PDB entry 2PMW | X-ray diffraction, 2.30 A resolution | chains A and B

== Chain A ==
Protein: Proprotein convertase subtilisin/kexin type 9
Source organism: Homo sapiens
Notes: EC 3.4.21.-
UniProt: Q5SZQ2 (Q5SZQ2_HUMAN); numbering as in UniProt (aligned over 31-152)
Sequence (126 residues; each row starts with the number of its first residue):
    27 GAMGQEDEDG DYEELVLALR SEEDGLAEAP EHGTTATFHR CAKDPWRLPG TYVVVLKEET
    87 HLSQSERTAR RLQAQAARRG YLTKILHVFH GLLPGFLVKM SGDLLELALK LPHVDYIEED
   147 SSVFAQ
Not modelled in the structure: 27-60
Differences from the reference sequence: cloning artifact (27-30)

== Chain B ==
Protein: Proprotein convertase subtilisin/kexin type 9
Source organism: Homo sapiens
UniProt: Q5SZQ2 (Q5SZQ2_HUMAN); residue numbers follow UniProt; this construct covers 153-692
Sequence (540 residues; each row starts with the number of its first residue):
   153 SIPWNLERIT PPRYRADEYQ PPDGGSLVEV YLLDTSIQSD HREIEGRVMV TDFENVPEED
   213 GTRFHRQASK CDSHGTHLAG VVSGRDAGVA KGASMRSLRV LNCQGKGTVS GTLIGLEFIR
   273 KSQLVQPVGP LVVLLPLAGG YSRVLNAACQ RLARAGVVLV TAAGNFRDDA CLYSPASAPE
   333 VITVGATNAQ DQPVTLGTLG TNFGRCVDLF APGEDIIGAS SDCSTCFVSQ SGTSQAAAHV
   393 AGIAAMMLSA EPELTLAELR QRLIHFSAKD VINEAWFPED QRVLTPNLVA ALPPSTHGAG
   453 WQLFCRTVWS AHSGPTRMAT AVARCAPDEE LLSCSSFSRS GKRRGERMEA QGGKLVCRAH
   513 NAFGGEGVYA IARCCLLPQA NCSVHTAPPA EASMGTRVHC HQQGHVLTGC SSHWEVEDLG
   573 THKPPVLRPR GQPNQCVGHR EASIHASCCH APGLECKVKE HGIPAPQEQV TVACEEGWTL
   633 TGCSALPGTS HVLGAYAVDN TCVVRSRDVS TTGSTSEGAV TAVAICCRSR HLAQASQELQ
Not modelled in the structure: 168-175, 212-218, 448-451, 572-584, 660-669, 684-692
Disulfide bonds: C223-C255, C323-C358, C375-C378, C457-C527, C477-C526, C486-C509, C534-C601, C552-C600, C562-C588, C608-C679, C626-C678, C635-C654

== Chain A / chain B interface ==
Residue-residue contacts (60):
  T63(A) - R295(B)  hydrogen bond
  H65(A) - R295(B)  hydrogen bond
  K69(A) - Y325(B)
  W72(A) - G291(B)
  W72(A) - G292(B)
  W72(A) - F318(B)  hydrophobic
  W72(A) - Y325(B)  hydrophobic
  L74(A) - T260(B)
  V79(A) - V296(B)  hydrophobic
  V81(A) - V296(B)  hydrophobic
  H113(A) - I266(B)
  H113(A) - E269(B)  salt bridge
  F115(A) - L265(B)  hydrophobic
  F115(A) - I266(B)  hydrophobic
  F115(A) - E269(B)
  H116(A) - E269(B)  hydrogen bond (backbone-side chain)
  H116(A) - K273(B)
  G117(A) - R272(B)
  L118(A) - L268(B)
  L118(A) - A300(B)
  L118(A) - R303(B)  hydrogen bond (backbone-side chain)
  L118(A) - L304(B)  hydrophobic
  L123(A) - S262(B)
  Y142(A) - R295(B)
  Y142(A) - V296(B)
  Y142(A) - A299(B)
  E144(A) - S294(B)  hydrogen bond
  E144(A) - R295(B)  hydrogen bond (side chain-backbone)
  E144(A) - V296(B)  hydrogen bond (side chain-backbone)
  D146(A) - T260(B)
  D146(A) - V261(B)  hydrogen bond (side chain-backbone)
  D146(A) - S262(B)  hydrogen bond
  S147(A) - T260(B)
  S147(A) - V261(B)  hydrogen bond (backbone-backbone)
  S148(A) - G259(B)
  S148(A) - G291(B)
  V149(A) - K258(B)
  V149(A) - G259(B)  hydrogen bond (backbone-backbone)
  V149(A) - T260(B)
  V149(A) - T264(B)
  V149(A) - A290(B)
  F150(A) - G257(B)
  F150(A) - K258(B)
  F150(A) - L289(B)
  F150(A) - A290(B)  hydrogen bond (backbone-backbone)
  A151(A) - H226(B)
  A151(A) - L253(B)  hydrophobic
  A151(A) - G257(B)  hydrogen bond (backbone-backbone)
  A151(A) - P288(B)
  Q152(A) - H226(B)  hydrogen bond (backbone-side chain)
  Q152(A) - P288(B)  hydrogen bond (backbone-backbone)
  Q152(A) - L289(B)
  Q152(A) - A290(B)
  Q152(A) - A314(B)
  Q152(A) - G316(B)
  Q152(A) - N317(B)  hydrogen bond (side chain-backbone)
  Q152(A) - F318(B)
  Q152(A) - G384(B)
  Q152(A) - T385(B)  hydrogen bond (backbone-backbone)
  Q152(A) - S386(B)  hydrogen bond (backbone-backbone)
Also at the interface, not in a pair above, chain A (26 interface residues in all): C67, V114, L119, D141
Also at the interface, not in a pair above, chain B (37 interface residues in all): D320, Q387

== Summary ==
26 residues of chain A face 37 of chain B across their interface, with 18 hydrogen bonds and 1 salt bridge.
Among the polar pairs are H113(A)-E269(B), T63(A)-R295(B) and H65(A)-R295(B).
Here chain A is Proprotein convertase subtilisin/kexin type 9 and chain B is Proprotein convertase
subtilisin/kexin type 9, both from Homo sapiens. Entry 2PMW (The Crystal Structure of Proprotein convertase
subtilisin kexin type 9 (PCSK9)) was determined by X-ray diffraction.
